Entry 5ILC (X-ray diffraction, 1.75 A resolution); this record covers chain A.

Chain A:
Molecule: Lysozyme C
Organism: Gallus gallus
Notes: EC 3.2.1.17
UniProtKB: P00698 (LYSC_CHICK); residues 1-129 here correspond to UniProt positions 19-147 (UniProt number = residue number + 18)
Sequence (129 residues; numbered 1 to 129; the number before each row is that of its first residue):
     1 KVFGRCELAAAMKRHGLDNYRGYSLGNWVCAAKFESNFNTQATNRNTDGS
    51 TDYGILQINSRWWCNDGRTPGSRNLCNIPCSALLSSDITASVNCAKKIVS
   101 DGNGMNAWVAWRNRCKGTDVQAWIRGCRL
Cystine bridges: Cys6-Cys127, Cys30-Cys115, Cys64-Cys80, Cys76-Cys94
Ion coordination: platinum (II) ion near His15 (its only coordinating residue here); Na+: Ser60, Cys64, Ser72, Arg73
Swiss-Prot annotation at these positions:
  - active site: Glu35, Asp52
  - binding site (substrate): Asp101

Summary:
Ser60, Cys64, Ser72 and Arg73 coordinate Na+. UniProt lists active-site residues Glu35 and Asp52 and
substrate-binding residue Asp101.
Chain A is Lysozyme C (Gallus gallus); the structure, The X-ray structure of the adduct formed in the reaction
between hen egg white lysozyme a ..., was determined by X-ray diffraction (same publication as 5IHG, 5II3 and
5ILF).
